Entry 6RD4 (electron microscopy, 2.90 A resolution); this record covers chains P and U of the 31 polymer chains in the assembly.

== Chain P ==
Molecule: Mitochondrial ATP synthase subunit OSCP
Source organism: Polytomella sp. Pringsheim 198.80
UniProtKB: D8V7I1 (D8V7I1_9CHLO); residue numbers follow UniProt; this construct covers 1-229
Chain sequence (229 residues; each row starts with the number of its first residue):
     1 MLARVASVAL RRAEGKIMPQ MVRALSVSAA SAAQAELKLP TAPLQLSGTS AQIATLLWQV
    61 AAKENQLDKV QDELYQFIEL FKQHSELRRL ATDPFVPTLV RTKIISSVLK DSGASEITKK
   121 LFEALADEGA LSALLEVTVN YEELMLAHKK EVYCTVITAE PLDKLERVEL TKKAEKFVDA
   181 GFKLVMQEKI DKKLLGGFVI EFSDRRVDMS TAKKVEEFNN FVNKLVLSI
Disordered / not traced: 1-36

== Chain U ==
Molecule: ATP synthase subunit alpha
Source organism: Polytomella sp. Pringsheim 198.80
UniProtKB: A0ZW40 (A0ZW40_9CHLO); numbering as in UniProt (aligned over 1-562)
Chain sequence (562 residues; numbered 1 to 562; the number before each row is that of its first residue):
     1 MRSPAAFVAR SGLFKASLGQ SNWAQKAEQM MASVTRTFAA DAKALDELRK PKFSSKYLIQ
    61 HVSQKLIPAV KEWEKSYQPP VIHLGRVLSV GDGIARVYGL KSVQAGELVC FDSGVKGMAL
   121 NLQADHVGVV VFGNDSVIHQ GDLVYRTGQI VNVPIGPGTL GRVTDGLGQP IDGKGPLTNV
   181 RSSLVEVKAP GIIARQSVRE PLFTGVKAVD ALVPIGRGQR ELIIGDRQTG KTAVAIDAII
   241 HQKNCNEQVP KAQRVYCVYV AVGQKRSTVA QLVKLFTQTG AMRYTIMVSA TASDAAPLQF
   301 LAPYSGCAMA EYFRDTGKHG LIIYDDLSKQ SVAYRQMSLL LRRPPGREAF PGDVFYLHSR
   361 LLERAAKLSK ELGGGSLTAF PVIETQAGDV SAYIATNVIS ITDGQIFLET ELFYKGIRPA
   421 LNVGLSVSRV GSAAQFPGMK QVAGTLKLEL AQYREVAAFA QFGSDLDAAT QYVLERGARL
   481 TEMLKQKQFA PIPIERQTVA VYAATKGFLD KVRVQDIVAA EEAVISQVNP AVFKILKANG
   541 KITPALDAHL KAELRKVKLP GA
Disordered / not traced: 1-39
Sequence notes: conflict Arg266 (Lys in A0ZW40)
Ion coordination: Mg2+: Thr232 (together with ATP)
Residues lining bound ligands: ATP (adenosine-5'-triphosphate): Asp226, Arg227, Gln228, Thr229, Gly230, Lys231, Thr232, Ala233, Glu384, Phe413, Arg418, Pro419, Gln486, Lys487, Gln488
From the paper describing this entry:
  - binding site for the ligand ADP: Arg429

== Chain P / chain U interface ==
Residue-residue contacts (75; chain P residue first):
  Lys69(P) - Tyr57(U)  hydrogen bond
  Asp72(P) - Phe53(U)
  Asp72(P) - Ser55(U)
  Asp72(P) - Tyr57(U)
  Glu73(P) - Tyr57(U)  hydrogen bond
  Glu73(P) - Leu58(U)
  Tyr75(P) - Lys52(U)
  Tyr75(P) - Phe53(U)  hydrophobic
  Gln76(P) - Ser55(U)
  Gln76(P) - Lys56(U)
  Gln76(P) - Tyr57(U)  hydrogen bond (side chain-backbone)
  Gln76(P) - Leu58(U)  hydrogen bond (side chain-backbone)
  Gln76(P) - Ile59(U)  hydrogen bond (side chain-backbone)
  Phe77(P) - Leu58(U)  hydrophobic
  Ile78(P) - Leu48(U)
  Glu79(P) - Pro51(U)
  Glu79(P) - Phe53(U)
  Glu79(P) - Ile59(U)
  Leu80(P) - Leu58(U)  hydrophobic
  Leu80(P) - Ile59(U)  hydrophobic
  Leu80(P) - Val62(U)  hydrophobic
  Lys82(P) - Arg49(U)  hydrogen bond (side chain-backbone)
  Gln83(P) - Ile59(U)
  Gln83(P) - Ser63(U)  hydrogen bond
  His84(P) - Ser63(U)  hydrogen bond
  His84(P) - Leu66(U)
  His84(P) - Ile67(U)
  Glu86(P) - Val70(U)
  Glu86(P) - Tyr77(U)
  Leu87(P) - Leu66(U)  hydrophobic
  Arg89(P) - Tyr77(U)
  Arg89(P) - Gln78(U)  hydrogen bond (side chain-backbone)
  Arg89(P) - Pro80(U)
  Leu90(P) - Tyr77(U)
  Asp93(P) - Tyr98(U)
  Pro94(P) - Leu88(U)  hydrophobic
  Pro94(P) - Tyr98(U)
  Phe95(P) - Gln78(U)
  Phe95(P) - Arg86(U)
  Phe95(P) - Val87(U)
  Phe95(P) - Leu88(U)  hydrophobic
  Phe95(P) - Tyr98(U)  hydrophobic
  Phe95(P) - Gln140(U)
  Val96(P) - Tyr77(U)  hydrophobic
  Pro97(P) - Ser76(U)
  Leu99(P) - Trp73(U)  hydrophobic
  Val100(P) - Trp73(U)  hydrophobic
  Val100(P) - Ser76(U)
  Val100(P) - Tyr77(U)  hydrophobic
  Lys103(P) - Trp73(U)
  Ile104(P) - Leu66(U)  hydrophobic
  Ile104(P) - Ala69(U)
  Ile104(P) - Trp73(U)
  Ser107(P) - Lys65(U)
  Ser107(P) - Ala69(U)
  Val108(P) - His61(U)  hydrogen bond (backbone-side chain)
  Val108(P) - Val62(U)
  Val108(P) - Lys65(U)
  Val108(P) - Leu66(U)  hydrophobic
  Val108(P) - Ala69(U)  hydrophobic
  Asp111(P) - His61(U)
  Ser112(P) - Tyr57(U)
  Ser112(P) - Leu58(U)
  Ser112(P) - His61(U)
  Ala114(P) - Leu58(U)  hydrophobic
  Leu135(P) - Leu48(U)
  Glu136(P) - Ala40(U)
  Glu136(P) - Leu45(U)
  Thr138(P) - Leu48(U)
  Val139(P) - Ala40(U)  hydrophobic
  Val139(P) - Ala44(U)
  Val139(P) - Leu45(U)  hydrophobic
  Val139(P) - Leu48(U)  hydrophobic
  Glu142(P) - Leu48(U)
  Glu143(P) - Ala40(U)
Other interface residues (no listed pair), chain P (39 interface residues in all): Thr92, Gly113, Asn140
Other interface residues (no listed pair), chain U (35 interface residues in all): Glu47, Glu72, Pro79, Gly141

== In short ==
39 residues of chain P and 35 residues of chain U are in contact; the contacts include 10 hydrogen bonds.
Polar pairs include Lys69(P)-Tyr57(U), Glu73(P)-Tyr57(U) and Gln76(P)-Tyr57(U). Ligands of chain U: ATP. The
paper reports a binding site for the ligand ADP at Arg429(U).
Here chain P is Mitochondrial ATP synthase subunit OSCP and chain U is ATP synthase subunit alpha, both from
Polytomella sp. Pringsheim 198.80. Entry 6RD4 (CryoEM structure of Polytomella F-ATP synthase, Full dimer,
composite map) was determined by electron microscopy, deposited together with 6RD5, 6RD6, 6RD7, 6RD8, 6RD9,
6RDA and 46 further entries.
